7PFX - chains R and I of the 11 polymer chains in the assembly; structure by electron microscopy, 4.30 A resolution (low resolution: residue-level contacts below are approximate; hydrogen-bond / salt-bridge calls are withheld).

# Chain R
Name: Histone H2B type 1-K
Source organism: Homo sapiens
Reference sequence: O60814 (H2B1K_HUMAN); residues 0-125 here correspond to UniProt positions 1-126 (UniProt number = residue number + 1)
Amino-acid sequence (126 residues; each row starts with the number of its first residue; numbering starts at 0):
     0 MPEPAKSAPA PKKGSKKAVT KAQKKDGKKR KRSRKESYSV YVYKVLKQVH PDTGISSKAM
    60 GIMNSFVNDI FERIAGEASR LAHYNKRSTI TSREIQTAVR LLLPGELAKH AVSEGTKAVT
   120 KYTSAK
Unresolved in the structure: 0-29, 125
Swiss-Prot annotation at these positions:
  - modified residue: Pro1 (N-acetylproline), Glu2 (ADP-ribosyl glutamic acid), Lys5 (N6-(2-hydroxyisobutyryl)lysine), Ser6 (ADP-ribosylserine), Lys11 (N6-(beta-hydroxybutyryl)lysine), Lys12 (N6-(2-hydroxyisobutyryl)lysine), Ser14 (Phosphoserine), Lys15 (N6-acetyllysine), Lys16 (N6-(beta-hydroxybutyryl)lysine), Lys20 (N6-(2-hydroxyisobutyryl)lysine), Lys23 (N6-(2-hydroxyisobutyryl)lysine), Lys24 (N6-(2-hydroxyisobutyryl)lysine), Lys34 (N6-(2-hydroxyisobutyryl)lysine), Glu35 (PolyADP-ribosyl glutamic acid), Ser36 (Phosphoserine), Lys43 (N6-(2-hydroxyisobutyryl)lysine), Lys46 (N6-(2-hydroxyisobutyryl)lysine), Lys57 (N6,N6-dimethyllysine), Arg79 (Dimethylated arginine), Lys85 (N6,N6,N6-trimethyllysine) and 6 more in UniProt
  - glycosylation: Ser112 (O-linked (GlcNAc) serine)
  - cross-link (Glycyl lysine isopeptide (Lys-Gly)): Lys5 (interchain with G-Cter in SUMO2), Lys20 (interchain with G-Cter in SUMO2), Lys34 (interchain with G-Cter in ubiquitin), Lys120 (interchain with G-Cter in ubiquitin)

# Chain I
Molecule: 177-nt DNA strand
Source organism: synthetic construct
Sequence (177 nucleotides; row label = number of the first residue in the row):
   430 GGCCGCCACT GGCCACTGGA GAATCCCGGT GCCGAGGCCG CTCAATTGGT CGTAGACAGC
   490 TCTAGCACCG CTTAAACGCA CGTACGCGCT GTCCCCCGCG TTTTAACCGC CAAGGGGATT
   550 ACTCCCTAGT CTCCAGGCAC GTGTCACATA TATACATCCT GTGCATGTAA GTGCATG

# Interface between chain R and chain I
Contacting residue pairs (15):
  Lys30(R) - DT549(I)
  Ser32(R) - DT548(I)
  Arg33(R) - DC472(I)
  Arg33(R) - DA473(I)
  Gly53(R) - DG465(I)
  Ile54(R) - DA464(I)
  Ile54(R) - DG465(I)
  Ser55(R) - DA464(I)
  Ser56(R) - DA464(I)
  Arg86(R) - DG484(I)
  Arg86(R) - DA485(I)
  Ser87(R) - DA483(I)
  Ser87(R) - DG484(I)
  Thr88(R) - DA483(I)
  Thr88(R) - DG484(I)
Interface residues without a listed pair, chain R (11 interface residues in all): Lys85

# In short
11 residues of chain R and 9 residues of chain I are in contact.
Chain R is Histone H2B type 1-K (Homo sapiens) and chain I is a 177-nt DNA strand (synthetic construct); the
structure, Nucleosome 3 of the 4x207 nucleosome array containing H1, was determined by electron microscopy
together with 7PET, 7PEU, 7PEV, 7PEW, 7PEX, 7PEY and 16 further entries from the same study.
